Entry 8JHY (electron microscopy, 2.87 A resolution); this record covers chains D and A of the 5 polymer chains in the assembly.

== Chain D ==
Molecule: Guanine nucleotide-binding protein G(i) subunit alpha-1
Organism: Homo sapiens
Reference sequence: P63096 (GNAI1_HUMAN); residue numbers follow UniProt; this construct covers 1-354
Chain sequence (354 residues; numbered 1 to 354; the number before each row is that of its first residue):
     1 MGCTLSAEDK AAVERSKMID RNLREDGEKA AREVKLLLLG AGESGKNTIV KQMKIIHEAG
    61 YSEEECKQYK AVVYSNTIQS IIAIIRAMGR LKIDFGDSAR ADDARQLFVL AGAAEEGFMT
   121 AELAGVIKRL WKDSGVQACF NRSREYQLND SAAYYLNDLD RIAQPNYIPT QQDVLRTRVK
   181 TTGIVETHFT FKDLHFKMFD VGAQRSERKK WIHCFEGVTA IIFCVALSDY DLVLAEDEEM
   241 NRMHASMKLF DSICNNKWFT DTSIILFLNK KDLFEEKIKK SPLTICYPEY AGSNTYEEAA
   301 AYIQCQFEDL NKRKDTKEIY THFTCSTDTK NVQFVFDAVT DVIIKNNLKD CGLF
Unresolved in the structure: 1, 56-182
Differences from the reference sequence: engineered mutation Asn47 (Ser in P63096), Ala203 (Gly in P63096), Ala245 (Glu in P63096), Ser326 (Ala in P63096)
Curated features (UniProtKB/Swiss-Prot):
  - region: Lys35 to Lys46, Thr48 (G1 motif), Asp173 to Thr181 (G2 motif), Phe196 to Gly202, Gln204, Arg205 (G3 motif), Ile265 to Asp272 (G4 motif), Thr324, Cys325, Thr327 to Thr329 (G5 motif)
  - binding site (GTP): Glu43 to Lys46, Thr48, Ser151, Leu175 to Thr181, Asp200 to Gly202, Gln204, Asn269 to Asp272
  - binding site (Mg(2+)): Thr181
  - modified residue: Arg178 (ADP-ribosylarginine), Gln204 (Deamidated glutamine), Cys351 (ADP-ribosylcysteine)
  - lipidation: Gly2 (N-myristoyl glycine), Cys3 (S-palmitoyl cysteine)
  - natural variant: Gly40 (G40C: In NEDHISB; G40R: In NEDHISB), Gly45 (G45D: In NEDHISB), Thr48 (T48I: In NEDHISB; T48K: In NEDHISB), Gln52 (Q52P: In NEDHISB), Ser75 (deletion: In NEDHISB; uncertain significance), Gln172 (deletion: In NEDHISB), Asp173 (D173V: In NEDHISB), Glu186 to Phe189 (deletion: In NEDHISB; uncertain significance), Cys224 (C224Y: In NEDHISB), Lys270 (K270N: In NEDHISB; K270R: In NEDHISB), Asp272 (D272G: In NEDHISB), Val332 (V332E: In NEDHISB; uncertain significance)
  - mutagenesis: Gly42 (G42R: Abolishes switch to an activated conformation and dissociation from beta and gamma subunits upon GTP binding. Abolishes interaction with RGS family members), Glu116 (E116L: Enhances interaction (inactive GDP-bound) with RGS14), Gln147 (Q147L: Enhances interaction (inactive GDP-bound) with RGS14)

== Chain A ==
Molecule: Hydroxycarboxylic acid receptor 2
Organism: Homo sapiens
Reference sequence: Q8TDS4 (HCAR2_HUMAN); residues 1-363 here = UniProt positions 1-363
Chain sequence (397 residues; numbered -33 to 363; the number before each row is that of its first residue; numbers below 1 keep their minus sign (Met-33 is residue -33)):
   -33 MKTIIALSYI FCLVFADYKD DDDAHHHHHH HHHHMNRHHL QDHFLEIDKK NCCVFRDDFI
    27 VKVLPPVLGL EFIFGLLGNG LALWIFCFHL KSWKSSRIFL FNLAVADFLL IICLPFLMDN
    87 YVRRWDWKFG DIPCRLMLFM LAMNRQGSII FLTVVAVDRY FRVVHPHHAL NKISNRTAAI
   147 ISCLLWGITI GLTVHLLKKK MPIQNGGANL CSSFSICHTF QWHEAMFLLE FFLPLGIILF
   207 CSARIIWSLR QRQMDRHAKI KRAITFIMVV AIVFVICFLP SVVVRIRIFW LLHTSGTQNC
   267 EVYRSVDLAF FITLSFTYMN SMLDPVVYYF SSPSFPNFFS TLINRCLQRK MTGEPDNNRS
   327 TSVELTGDPN KTRGAPEALM ANSGEPWSPS YLGPTSP
Unresolved in the structure: -33 to 9, 299-363
Differences from the reference sequence: initiating methionine (-33); expression tag (-32 to 0)
Curated features (UniProtKB/Swiss-Prot):
  - modified residue: Ser328 (Phosphoserine)
Cystine bridges: Cys18-Cys183, Cys19-Cys266, Cys100-Cys177
Small-molecule neighbours: IX8 (7-methyl-N-[(2R)-1-phenoxypropan-2-yl]-3-(4-propan-2-ylphenyl)pyrazolo[1,5-a]pyrimidine-6-carboxamide): Cys183, His184, Thr185, Phe186, Gln187, Glu190, Ala191, Leu194, Leu195, Phe198, Phe255, Leu258

== How chain D and chain A interact ==
Pairs across the interface (26; chain D residue first):
  Ala31(D) - Lys138(A)  hydrogen bond (backbone-side chain)
  Arg32(D) - His134(A)
  Arg32(D) - Ala135(A)
  Arg32(D) - Lys138(A)
  Leu194(D) - His133(A)
  Asp315(D) - His223(A)  hydrogen bond (backbone-side chain)
  Asp315(D) - Lys225(A)  salt bridge
  Glu318(D) - His223(A)  salt bridge
  Thr340(D) - His133(A)
  Thr340(D) - Arg218(A)
  Asp341(D) - Arg218(A)  salt bridge
  Asp341(D) - Met220(A)
  Ile343(D) - His133(A)
  Ile344(D) - Pro132(A)  hydrophobic
  Ile344(D) - Arg218(A)
  Ile344(D) - Met220(A)  hydrophobic
  Lys345(D) - Met220(A)
  Lys345(D) - Ile226(A)
  Asn347(D) - Arg128(A)
  Leu348(D) - Ile226(A)  hydrophobic
  Asp350(D) - Lys60(A)
  Asp350(D) - Arg128(A)  salt bridge
  Gly352(D) - Arg63(A)
  Gly352(D) - Ser298(A)
  Phe354(D) - Lys225(A)
  Phe354(D) - Ile226(A)  hydrophobic
Interface residues without a listed pair, chain D (17 interface residues in all): Cys351, Leu353
Interface residues without a listed pair, chain A (20 interface residues in all): Arg125, Val129, Asn137, Leu215, Ala229, Ile233

== Overview ==
The interface between chain D and chain A involves 17 residues on one side and 20 on the other; the contacts
include 2 hydrogen bonds and 4 salt bridges. Polar pairs include Asp315(D)-Lys225(A), Glu318(D)-His223(A) and
Asp341(D)-Arg218(A). Bound to chain A: compound IX8.
Chain D is Guanine nucleotide-binding protein G(i) subunit alpha-1 and chain A is Hydroxycarboxylic acid
receptor 2, both from Homo sapiens; the structure, Cryo-EM structure of compound 9n bound ketone body receptor
HCAR2-Gi signaling complex, was determined by electron microscopy, deposited together with 8JII, 8JIL and
8JIM.
